PDB entry 7ARD | electron microscopy, 3.11 A resolution | chains E and F of the 51 polymer chains in the assembly

[Chain E]
Molecule: 24 kDa
From: Polytomella sp. Pringsheim 198.80
Amino-acid sequence (276 residues; each row starts with the number of its first residue):
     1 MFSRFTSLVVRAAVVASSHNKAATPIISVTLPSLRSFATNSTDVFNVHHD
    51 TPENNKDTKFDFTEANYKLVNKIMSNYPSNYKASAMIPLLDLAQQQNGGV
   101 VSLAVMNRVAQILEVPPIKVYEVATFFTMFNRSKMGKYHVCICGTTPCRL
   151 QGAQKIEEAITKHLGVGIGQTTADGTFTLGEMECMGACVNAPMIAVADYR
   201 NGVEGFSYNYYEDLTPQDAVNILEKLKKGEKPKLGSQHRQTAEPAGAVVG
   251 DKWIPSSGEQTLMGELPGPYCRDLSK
Unresolved in the structure: 1-38, 274-276
Ion coordination: 2Fe-2S cluster Fe: Cys143, Cys148, Cys184, Cys188
Ligand contacts: 2Fe-2S cluster (FES): Cys143, Thr145, Pro147, Cys148, Cys184, Met185, Gly186, Ala187, Cys188, Met193

[Chain F]
Molecule: 51 kDa
From: Polytomella sp. Pringsheim 198.80
Amino-acid sequence (469 residues; row label = number of the first residue in the row):
     1 MQRSTGAALRFAGFRSRCLSLLRTFSTQAPPAAAPEKTTFGGLRDQDRIF
    51 TNIYGRHDPYIKGAEARGDWYMTKDLVGKGRDWIIDQIKKSGLRGRGGAG
   101 FASGLKWSFMPKVSDGRPSYLVVNGDESEPGTCKDREIMRHEPHKLVEGC
   151 LVAGTAMGARAGYIYIRGEFVNERKAVERAVAEAYAKGYLGKNACGSGVD
   201 FDLFVHYGAGAYICGEETALIESLEGKQGKPRLKPPFPAGMGLYGCPTTV
   251 TNVETVAVSPTILRRGPEWFSSFGRKNNAGTKLFAISGHVNRPVTVEEEM
   301 SIPLRELIERHAGGVRGGWDNLLAIIPGGSSVPLLPKKMCDDVIMDFDAL
   351 RTAQSGLGTAAVIVMNKDTDVIDAIARLSYFYKHESCGQCTPCREGTGWL
   401 YDIMSRMRKGDARLEEIDMLWEITKQIEGHTICALGDAAAWPVQGLIRHF
   451 RSEMEDRIKNADQQRISAH
Unresolved in the structure: 1-34, 465-469
Ion coordination: 4Fe-4S cluster Fe: Cys387, Cys390, Cys393, Cys433
Ligand contacts:
  - FMN (flavin mononucleotide): Gly95, Arg96, Gly97, Ala99, Lys106, Asn124, Asp126, Glu127, Ser128, Tyr212, Ile213, Gly215, Glu216, Glu217, Val250, Thr251, Asn252, Thr255, Ala434, Leu435
  - 4Fe-4S cluster (SF4): Ile213, Pro231, Ser386, Cys387, Gly388, Gln389, Cys390, Cys393, Arg394, Thr431, Ile432, Cys433, Leu435, Gly436

[Interface between chain E and chain F]
Residue-residue contacts - 131 pairs, chain E then chain F:
  Asn76(E) with Tyr163(F), hydrogen bond (backbone-side chain); Phe204(F)
  Tyr77(E) with Tyr163(F), hydrophobic; His206(F), hydrogen bond
  Pro78(E) with Tyr163(F); Tyr244(F)
  Tyr81(E) with Tyr244(F), hydrophobic
  Ala83(E) with Glu225(F); Gly226(F)
  Ser84(E) with His206(F); Leu224(F), hydrogen bond (side chain-backbone); Glu225(F), hydrogen bond (side chain-backbone); Tyr244(F), hydrogen bond
  Met86(E) with Gly226(F)
  Ile87(E) with Tyr207(F); Gly208(F); Ala209(F), hydrophobic; Ser223(F)
  Pro88(E) with Tyr207(F)
  Asp91(E) with Tyr207(F); Gly208(F)
  Glu122(E) with Gln228(F), hydrogen bond
  Val123(E) with Gly226(F); Lys227(F); Gln228(F)
  Phe126(E) with Gln228(F); Gly229(F); Lys230(F); Cys387(F), hydrophobic
  Phe127(E) with Ala209(F), hydrophobic; Gly210(F); Ala211(F), hydrophobic; Cys214(F), hydrophobic
  Thr128(E) with Ala209(F); Gly210(F), hydrogen bond (side chain-backbone)
  Met129(E) with Gly168(F); Glu169(F); Ala209(F), hydrogen bond (backbone-backbone)
  Phe130(E) with Ala209(F), hydrophobic
  Gly144(E) with Arg377(F), hydrogen bond (backbone-side chain)
  Thr145(E) with Pro130(F)
  Thr146(E) with Ala374(F), hydrogen bond (side chain-backbone); Arg377(F); Leu378(F)
  Pro147(E) with Pro130(F); Ile363(F), hydrophobic
  Arg149(E) with Arg377(F)
  Leu150(E) with His289(F), hydrogen bond (backbone-side chain); Val364(F); Met365(F), hydrophobic
  Gln151(E) with Gly288(F), hydrogen bond (side chain-backbone); Pro293(F); Arg316(F)
  Glu183(E) with Arg377(F), salt bridge; Tyr380(F); Phe381(F); Glu385(F)
  Cys184(E) with Glu129(F), hydrogen bond (side chain-backbone); Pro130(F), hydrophobic; Arg167(F), hydrogen bond (backbone-side chain)
  Met185(E) with Arg167(F); Glu169(F); Phe170(F)
  Gly186(E) with Thr132(F); Cys133(F); Arg136(F); Arg167(F); Phe170(F)
  Cys188(E) with Pro130(F), hydrogen bond (side chain-backbone); Gly131(F); Thr132(F); Cys133(F); Ser287(F)
  Val189(E) with Cys133(F), hydrophobic; Ile286(F); Pro293(F); Val294(F)
  Tyr208(E) with Glu169(F); Val171(F), hydrophobic; Asn172(F), hydrogen bond (backbone-side chain)
  Asn209(E) with Asn172(F)
  Tyr210(E) with Arg136(F); Glu169(F), hydrogen bond (side chain-backbone); Phe170(F)
  Arg239(E) with Pro293(F), hydrogen bond (side chain-backbone)
  Thr241(E) with Tyr54(F); Arg140(F), hydrogen bond; His141(F)
  Ala242(E) with Tyr54(F); Thr295(F)
  Glu243(E) with Tyr54(F); Arg56(F), salt bridge; Pro293(F)
  Pro244(E) with Arg292(F); Val294(F), hydrophobic
  Gly246(E) with Asn291(F); Pro293(F)
  Ala247(E) with Val290(F); Asn291(F); Pro293(F); Arg316(F)
  Val248(E) with Arg316(F), hydrogen bond (backbone-side chain)
  Val249(E) with Arg316(F)
  Ser256(E) with Arg292(F)
  Gly258(E) with Arg292(F)
  Glu259(E) with Arg292(F); Arg310(F), salt bridge
  Thr261(E) with Tyr54(F); Val296(F); His311(F)
  Leu262(E) with Thr51(F); Tyr54(F), hydrophobic
  Met263(E) with Arg56(F)
  Leu266(E) with Thr51(F); His57(F)
  Pro267(E) with Asp45(F)
  Gly268(E) with Ala66(F); Arg67(F)
  Pro269(E) with Ala66(F); Gly68(F); Tyr71(F)
  Tyr270(E) with Tyr71(F); Arg265(F)
  Cys271(E) with Tyr71(F), hydrophobic; Met72(F), hydrophobic
  Arg272(E) with Trp83(F); Gln87(F); Leu263(F), hydrogen bond (side chain-backbone); Arg264(F), hydrogen bond (backbone-backbone); Arg265(F); Gly266(F)
Interface residues without a listed pair, chain E (62 interface residues in all): Ile73, Gln154, Ala187, Phe206, Glu212, Ser257, Glu265
Interface residues without a listed pair, chain F (85 interface residues in all): Gln46, Arg48, Phe50, Ile53, Glu65, Glu137, Lys175, Ile213, Pro267, Ala285, Thr369, Asp373, His384

[Summary]
62 residues of chain E and 85 residues of chain F are in contact; the contacts include 22 hydrogen bonds and 3
salt bridges. Polar contacts include Glu183(E)-Arg377(F), Glu243(E)-Arg56(F) and Glu259(E)-Arg310(F). Bound to
chain E: 2Fe-2S cluster. Chain F binds flavin mononucleotide and 4Fe-4S cluster.
Here chain E is 24 kDa and chain F is 51 kDa, both from Polytomella sp. Pringsheim 198.80. Entry 7ARD (Cryo-EM
structure of Polytomella Complex-I (complete composition)) was determined by electron microscopy, deposited
together with 7AQQ, 7AQR, 7AQW, 7AR7, 7AR8, 7AR9, 7ARB and 7ARC.
